Entry 7LP1 (X-ray diffraction, 1.35 A resolution); this record covers chain A.

# Chain A
Protein: E3 ubiquitin-protein ligase NEDD4-like
Source organism: Homo sapiens
Notes: EC 2.3.2.26; fragment: WW 3 domain, residues 494-532
UniProtKB: Q96PU5 (NED4L_HUMAN); residue numbers follow UniProt; this construct covers 494-532
Sequence (39 residues; numbered 494 to 532; the number before each row is that of its first residue):
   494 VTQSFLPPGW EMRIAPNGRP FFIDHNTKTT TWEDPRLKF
From the paper describing this entry:
  - interface residues: F498 to P501

# Overview
The paper reports the interface residue F498.
Chain A is E3 ubiquitin-protein ligase NEDD4-like (Homo sapiens); the structure, Structure of Nedd4L WW3
domain, was determined by X-ray diffraction together with 7LP2 and 7LP3 from the same study.
